PDB entry 6UGM | electron microscopy, 3.70 A resolution | chains B and I of the 18 polymer chains in the assembly

[Chain B]
Protein: Histone H4
From: Xenopus laevis
UniProt: P62799 (H4_XENLA); residues 1-102 here correspond to UniProt positions 2-103 (UniProt number = residue number + 1)
Sequence (102 residues; numbered 1 to 102; the number before each row is that of its first residue):
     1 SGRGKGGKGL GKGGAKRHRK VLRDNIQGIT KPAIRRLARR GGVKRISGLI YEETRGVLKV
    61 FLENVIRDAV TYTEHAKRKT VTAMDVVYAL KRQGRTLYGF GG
Unresolved in the structure: 1-19, 102
UniProt features mapped onto this chain:
  - DNA-binding region: Lys16 to Lys20
  - modified residue: Ser1 (N-acetylserine), Arg3 (Asymmetric dimethylarginine), Lys5 (N6-(2-hydroxyisobutyryl)lysine), Lys8 (N6-(2-hydroxyisobutyryl)lysine), Lys12 (N6-(2-hydroxyisobutyryl)lysine), Lys16 (N6-(2-hydroxyisobutyryl)lysine), Lys20 (N6,N6,N6-trimethyllysine), Lys31 (N6-(2-hydroxyisobutyryl)lysine), Lys44 (N6-(2-hydroxyisobutyryl)lysine), Ser47 (Phosphoserine), Tyr51 (Phosphotyrosine), Lys59 (N6-(2-hydroxyisobutyryl)lysine), Lys77 (N6-(2-hydroxyisobutyryl)lysine), Lys79 (N6-(2-hydroxyisobutyryl)lysine), Tyr88 (Phosphotyrosine), Lys91 (N6-(2-hydroxyisobutyryl)lysine)
  - cross-link (Glycyl lysine isopeptide (Lys-Gly)): Lys31 (interchain with G-Cter in UFM1), Lys91 (interchain with G-Cter in ubiquitin)

[Chain I]
Molecule: 147-nt DNA strand
Sequence (147 nucleotides; numbered 1 to 147; the number before each row is that of its first residue):
     1 CTCGAGAATC CCGGTGCCGA GGCCGCTCAA TTGGTCGTAG ACAGCTCTAG CACCGCTTAA
    61 ACGCACGTAC GCGCTGTCCC CCGCGTTTTA ACCGCCAAGG GGATTACTCC CTAGTCTCCA
   121 GGCACGTGTC AGATATATAC ATCCGAT
Unresolved in the structure: 1

[Chain B / chain I interface]
Pairs across the interface (11):
  Arg35(B) with DC82(I), salt bridge to the phosphate
  Arg45(B) with DC81(I), sugar contact; DC82(I), phosphate contact
  Ile46(B) with DC81(I), sugar contact; DC82(I), hydrogen bond to the phosphate
  Ser47(B) with DC81(I), phosphate contact
  Gly48(B) with DC81(I), hydrogen bond to the phosphate
  Arg78(B) with DG102(I), phosphate contact
  Lys79(B) with DG101(I), phosphate contact; DG102(I), hydrogen bond to the phosphate
  Thr80(B) with DG102(I), phosphate contact
Other interface residues (no listed pair), chain B (9 interface residues in all): Lys44
Other interface residues (no listed pair), chain I (5 interface residues in all): DA103

[In short]
Chain B and chain I form an interface of 9 and 5 residues respectively, with 3 hydrogen bonds and 1 salt
bridge. Among the polar pairs are Ile46(B)-DC82(I), Gly48(B)-DC81(I) and Lys79(B)-DG102(I). UniProt lists a
DNA-binding region on chain B.
Chain B is Histone H4 (Xenopus laevis) and chain I is a 147-nt DNA strand; the structure, Structural basis of
COMPASS eCM recognition of an unmodified nucleosome, was determined by electron microscopy.
